Entry 2JJG (X-ray diffraction, 2.40 A resolution); this record covers chain A.

Chain A:
Protein: L-lysine epsilon aminotransferase
From: Mycobacterium tuberculosis
Notes: EC 2.6.1.36
UniProt: P63509 (LAT_MYCTU); residues 1-449 here = UniProt positions 1-449
Sequence (449 residues; row label = number of the first residue in the row):
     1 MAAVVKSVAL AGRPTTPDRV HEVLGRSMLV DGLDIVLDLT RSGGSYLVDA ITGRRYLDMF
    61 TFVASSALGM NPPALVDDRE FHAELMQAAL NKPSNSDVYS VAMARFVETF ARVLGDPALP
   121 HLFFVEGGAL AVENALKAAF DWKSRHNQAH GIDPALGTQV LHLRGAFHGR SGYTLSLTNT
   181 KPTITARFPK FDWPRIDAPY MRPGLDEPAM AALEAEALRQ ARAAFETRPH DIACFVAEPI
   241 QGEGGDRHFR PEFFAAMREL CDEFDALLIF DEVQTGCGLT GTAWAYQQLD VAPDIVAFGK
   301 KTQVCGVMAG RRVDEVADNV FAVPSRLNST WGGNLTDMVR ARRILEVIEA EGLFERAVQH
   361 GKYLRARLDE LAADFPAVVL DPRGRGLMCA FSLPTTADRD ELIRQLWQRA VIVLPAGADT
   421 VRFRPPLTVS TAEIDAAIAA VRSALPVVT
Unresolved in the structure: 1-14
Covalent attachments: pyridoxal phosphate (PLP) linked to Lys300
Ligand contacts:
  - L18 ((2S)-1-methyl-2-[(2S,4R)-2-methyl-4-phenylpentyl]piperidine): Val63, Ala129, Phe167, Gly169, Arg170, Ser171, Lys181, Ile184, Glu243, Ser325, Asn328, Ser329, Thr330, Arg422
  - pyridoxal phosphate (PLP): Gly127, Gly128, Ala129, Val132, Phe167, His168, Gly169, Glu238, Asp271, Val273, Gln274, Ser329, Thr330, Trp331

In short:
Ligands of chain A: compound L18. Covalently linked pyridoxal phosphate: at Lys300.
Chain A is L-lysine epsilon aminotransferase (Mycobacterium tuberculosis); the structure, Crystal structure of
the M. tuberculosis Lysine-epsilon aminotransferase (Rv3290c) complexed to an inhibitor, was determined by
X-ray diffraction together with 2JJE, 2JJF and 2JJH from the same study.
